PDB entry 5LDV | X-ray diffraction, 2.10 A resolution | chain A

[Chain A]
Molecule: MOMP porin
From: Campylobacter jejuni
UniProtKB: Q659I5 (Q659I5_CAMJU); residues 4-408 here correspond to UniProt positions 23-427 (UniProt number = residue number + 19)
Amino-acid sequence (408 residues; numbered 1 to 408; the number before each row is that of its first residue):
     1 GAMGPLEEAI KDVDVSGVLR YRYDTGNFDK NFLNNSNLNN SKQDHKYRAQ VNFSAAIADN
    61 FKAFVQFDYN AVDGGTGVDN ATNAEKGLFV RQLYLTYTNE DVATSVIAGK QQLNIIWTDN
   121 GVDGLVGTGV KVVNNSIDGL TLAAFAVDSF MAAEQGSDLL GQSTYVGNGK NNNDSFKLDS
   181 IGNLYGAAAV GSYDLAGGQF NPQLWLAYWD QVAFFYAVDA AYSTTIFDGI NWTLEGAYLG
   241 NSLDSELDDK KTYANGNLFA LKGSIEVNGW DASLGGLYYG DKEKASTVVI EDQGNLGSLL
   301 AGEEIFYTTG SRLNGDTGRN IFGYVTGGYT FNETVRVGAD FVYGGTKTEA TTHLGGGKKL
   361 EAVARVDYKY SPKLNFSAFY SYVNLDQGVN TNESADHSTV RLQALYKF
Not modelled in the structure: 78-80, 227-228
Sequence notes: expression tag (1-3); engineered mutation Gly-4 (Thr23 in Q659I5)
Ion coordination: Ca2+: Asp-123, Gln-155, Asp-158, Glu-291

[Summary]
Asp-123, Gln-155, Asp-158 and Glu-291 coordinate Ca2+.
Chain A is MOMP porin (Campylobacter jejuni); the structure, Crystal Structures of MOMP from Campylobacter
jejuni, was determined by X-ray diffraction, deposited together with 5LDT.
